PDB entry 1S5D | X-ray diffraction, 1.75 A resolution | chains A and E of the 6 polymer chains in the assembly

Chain A:
Protein: Cholera enterotoxin, A chain
Organism: Vibrio cholerae
Notes: EC 2.4.2.36
UniProtKB: P01555 (CHTA_VIBCH); residues 1-240 here correspond to UniProt positions 19-258 (UniProt number = residue number + 18)
Chain sequence (240 residues; each row starts with the number of its first residue):
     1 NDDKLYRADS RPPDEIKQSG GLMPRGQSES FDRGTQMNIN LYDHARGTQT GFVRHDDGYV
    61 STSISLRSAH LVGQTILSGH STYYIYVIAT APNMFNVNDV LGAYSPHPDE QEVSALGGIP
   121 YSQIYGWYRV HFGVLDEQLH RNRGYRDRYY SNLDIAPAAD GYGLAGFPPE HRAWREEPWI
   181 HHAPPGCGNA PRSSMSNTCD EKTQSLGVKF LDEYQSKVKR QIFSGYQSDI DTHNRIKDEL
Unresolved in the structure: 29-35, 49, 189-197, 236-240
Sequence notes: engineered mutation Ser30 (Tyr in P01555)
Swiss-Prot annotation at these positions:
  - active site: Glu112
  - binding site (NAD(+)): Arg7 to Ser10, Met23 to Arg25
Disulfide bonds: Cys187-Cys199
Metal / ion sites: Na+: Asn1, Thr90, Tyr150, Leu153

Chain E:
Protein: cholera toxin B protein (CTB)
Organism: Vibrio cholerae
UniProtKB: P01556 (CHTB_VIBCH); residues 1-103 here correspond to UniProt positions 22-124 (UniProt number = residue number + 21)
Chain sequence (103 residues; row label = number of the first residue in the row):
     1 TPQNITDLCA EYHNTQIHTL NDKIFSYTES LAGKREMAII TFKNGATFQV EVPGSQHIDS
    61 QKKAIERMKD TLRIAYLTEA KVEKLCVWNN KTPHAIAAIS MAN
Disulfide bonds: Cys9-Cys86
Residues lining bound ligands: beta-D-galactopyranose (GAL): Glu51, Gln56, His57, Gln61, Trp88, Asn90, Lys91

How chain A and chain E interact:
Contacting residue pairs (13; chain A residue first):
  Ser216(A) - Thr78(E)
  Ser216(A) - Glu79(E)  hydrogen bond
  Lys219(A) - Glu79(E)  salt bridge
  Arg220(A) - Thr78(E)
  Arg220(A) - Asn103(E)  hydrogen bond (side chain-backbone)
  Phe223(A) - Leu77(E)
  Ser224(A) - Thr78(E)
  Gln227(A) - Ile74(E)
  Gln227(A) - Leu77(E)
  Gln227(A) - Thr78(E)
  Ile230(A) - Ile74(E)  hydrophobic
  Thr232(A) - Arg67(E)
  Arg235(A) - Asp70(E)  salt bridge
Also at the interface, not in a pair above, chain E (10 interface residues in all): Lys23, Glu66, Arg73

Summary:
9 residues of chain A and 10 residues of chain E are in contact; the contacts include 2 hydrogen bonds and 2
salt bridges. Among the polar pairs are Lys219(A)-Glu79(E), Arg235(A)-Asp70(E) and Ser216(A)-Glu79(E). Ligands
of chain E: beta-D-galactopyranose.
Chain A is Cholera enterotoxin, A chain and chain E is cholera toxin B protein (CTB), both from Vibrio
cholerae; the structure, Cholera holotoxin with an A-subunit Y30S mutation, Crystal form 2, was determined by
X-ray diffraction together with 1S5B, 1S5C, 1S5E and 1S5F from the same study.
